8WHU - chains A and E of the 5 polymer chains in the assembly; structure by electron microscopy, 3.30 A resolution.

== Chain A ==
Protein: Spike glycoprotein
Organism: Severe acute respiratory syndrome coronavirus 2
UniProtKB: P0DTC2 (SPIKE_SARS2); aligned to UniProt positions 28-1208 over residues 28-1208
Chain sequence (1206 residues; numbered -2 to 1208; 5 numbers in that range are skipped by the numbering (no residue carries them; nothing is unmodelled there); the number before each row is that of its first residue; numbers below 1 keep their minus sign (Ala-2 is residue -2)):
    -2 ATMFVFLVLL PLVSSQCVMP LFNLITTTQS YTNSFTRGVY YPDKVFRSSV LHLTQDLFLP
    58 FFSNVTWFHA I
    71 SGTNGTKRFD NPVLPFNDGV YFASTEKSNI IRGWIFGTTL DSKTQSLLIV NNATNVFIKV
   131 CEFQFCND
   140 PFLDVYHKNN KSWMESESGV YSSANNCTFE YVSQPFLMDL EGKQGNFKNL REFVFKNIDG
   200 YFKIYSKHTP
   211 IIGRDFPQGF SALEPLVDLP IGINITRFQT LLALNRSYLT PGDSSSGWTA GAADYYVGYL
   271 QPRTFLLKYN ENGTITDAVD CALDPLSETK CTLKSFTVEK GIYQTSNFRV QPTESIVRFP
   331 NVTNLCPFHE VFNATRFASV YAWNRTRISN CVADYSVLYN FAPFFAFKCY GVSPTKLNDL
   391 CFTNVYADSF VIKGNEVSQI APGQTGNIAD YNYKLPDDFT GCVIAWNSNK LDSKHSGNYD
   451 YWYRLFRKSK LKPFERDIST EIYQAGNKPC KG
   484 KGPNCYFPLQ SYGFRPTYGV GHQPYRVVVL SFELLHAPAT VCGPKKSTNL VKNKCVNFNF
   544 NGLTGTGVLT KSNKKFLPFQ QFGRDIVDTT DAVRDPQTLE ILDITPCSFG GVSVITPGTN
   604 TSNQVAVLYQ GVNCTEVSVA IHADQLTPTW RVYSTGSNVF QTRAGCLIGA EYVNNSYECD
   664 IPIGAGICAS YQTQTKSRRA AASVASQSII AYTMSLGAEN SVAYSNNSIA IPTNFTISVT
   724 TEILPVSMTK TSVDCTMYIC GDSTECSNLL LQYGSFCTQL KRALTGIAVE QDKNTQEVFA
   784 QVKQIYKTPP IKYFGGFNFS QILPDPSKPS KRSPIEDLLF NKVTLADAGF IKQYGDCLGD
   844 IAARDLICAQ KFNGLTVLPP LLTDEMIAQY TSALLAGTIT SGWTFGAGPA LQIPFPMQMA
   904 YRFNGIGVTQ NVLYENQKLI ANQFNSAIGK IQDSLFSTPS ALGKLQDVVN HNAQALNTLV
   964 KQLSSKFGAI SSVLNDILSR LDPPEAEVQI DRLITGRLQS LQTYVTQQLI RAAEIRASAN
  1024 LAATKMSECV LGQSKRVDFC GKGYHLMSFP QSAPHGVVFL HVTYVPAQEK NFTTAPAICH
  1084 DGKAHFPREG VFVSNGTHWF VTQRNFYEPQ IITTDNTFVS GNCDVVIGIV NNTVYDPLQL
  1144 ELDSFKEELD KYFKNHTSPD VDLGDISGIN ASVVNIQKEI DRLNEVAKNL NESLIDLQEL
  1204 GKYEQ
Disordered / not traced: -2 to 22, 71-79, 140-157, 211-214, 247-262, 678-688, 1145-1208
Disulfide bonds: Cys131-Cys166, Cys291-Cys301, Cys336-Cys361, Cys379-Cys432, Cys391-Cys525, Cys480-Cys488, Cys538-Cys590, Cys617-Cys649, Cys662-Cys671, Cys738-Cys760, Cys743-Cys749, Cys840-Cys851, Cys1032-Cys1043, Cys1082-Cys1126
Covalent attachments: N-acetylglucosamine (NAG) linked to Asn61, Asn122, Asn165, Asn234, Asn282, Asn331, Asn343, Asn354, Asn616, Asn657, Asn709, Asn717, Asn801, Asn1074, Asn1098, Asn1134
Sequence notes: expression tag (-2 to 27); conflict Leu50 (Ser in P0DTC2), Phe127 (Val in P0DTC2), Ser157 (Phe in P0DTC2), 23 further conflict positions vs the reference (P0DTC2) not listed; variant Asp143 (Gly142 in P0DTC2), Ile212 (Leu in P0DTC2), Gly213 (Val in P0DTC2), His339 (Gly in P0DTC2), Phe371 (Ser in P0DTC2), Pro373 (Ser in P0DTC2), Phe375 (Ser in P0DTC2), Ala376 (Thr in P0DTC2), Asn405 (Asp in P0DTC2), Ser408 (Arg in P0DTC2), Asn417 (Lys in P0DTC2), His445 (Val in P0DTC2), Lys460 (Asn in P0DTC2), Asn477 (Ser in P0DTC2), Lys478 (Thr in P0DTC2), Lys484 (Glu in P0DTC2), Pro486 (Phe in P0DTC2), Arg498 (Gln in P0DTC2), Tyr501 (Asn in P0DTC2), His505 (Tyr in P0DTC2), Gly614 (Asp in P0DTC2), Tyr655 (His in P0DTC2), Lys679 (Asn in P0DTC2), Arg681 (Pro in P0DTC2), Lys764 (Asn in P0DTC2), Tyr796 (Asp in P0DTC2), His954 (Gln in P0DTC2), Lys969 (Asn in P0DTC2), Pro986 (Lys in P0DTC2), Pro987 (Val in P0DTC2)
Curated features (UniProtKB/Swiss-Prot):
  - region: Asn280 to Cys301 (Putative superantigen), Asn448, Tyr449, Tyr451, Tyr453 to Phe456 (Immunodominant HLA epitope recognized by the CD8+), Ser816 to Tyr837 (Fusion peptide 1), Lys835 to Phe855 (Fusion peptide 2), Asp1163 to Glu1202 (Heptad repeat 2)
  - site: Arg815, Ser816 (Cleavage)
  - glycosylation: Asn61 (N-linked (GlcNAc...) (hybrid) asparagine), Asn74 (N-linked (GlcNAc...) (complex) asparagine), Asn122 (N-linked (GlcNAc...) (hybrid) asparagine), Asn149 (N-linked (GlcNAc...) (complex) asparagine), Asn165 (N-linked (GlcNAc...) (complex) asparagine), Asn234 (N-linked (GlcNAc...) (high mannose) asparagine), Asn282 (N-linked (GlcNAc...) (complex) asparagine), Thr323 (O-linked (GalNAc) threonine), Ser325 (O-linked (HexNAc...) serine), Asn331 (N-linked (GlcNAc...) (complex) asparagine), Asn343 (N-linked (GlcNAc...) (complex) asparagine), Asn603 (N-linked (GlcNAc...) (hybrid) asparagine), Asn616 (N-linked (GlcNAc...) (complex) asparagine), Asn657 (N-linked (GlcNAc...) (complex) asparagine), Thr676 (O-linked (GlcNAc...) threonine), Thr678 (O-linked (GlcNAc...) threonine), Asn709 (N-linked (GlcNAc...) (high mannose) asparagine), Asn717 (N-linked (GlcNAc...) (hybrid) asparagine), Asn801 (N-linked (GlcNAc...) (hybrid) asparagine), Asn1074 (N-linked (GlcNAc...) (hybrid) asparagine) and 5 more in UniProt
Reported in the primary citation:
  - mutagenesis - N354Q, T356K, K403R, N417K/H505Y, H445V (3-fold), D450N (3-fold), W452L, L455F/F456L, K481N, K484A, P486F (3-fold): increased binding to Processed angiotensin-converting enzyme 2 (chain E)

== Chain E ==
Protein: Processed angiotensin-converting enzyme 2
Organism: Homo sapiens
UniProtKB: Q9BYF1 (ACE2_HUMAN); residues 19-615 here = UniProt positions 19-615
Chain sequence (597 residues; row label = number of the first residue in the row):
    19 STIEEQAKTF LDKFNHEAED LFYQSSLASW NYNTNITEEN VQNMNNAGDK WSAFLKEQST
    79 LAQMYPLQEI QNLTVKLQLQ ALQQNGSSVL SEDKSKRLNT ILNTMSTIYS TGKVCNPDNP
   139 QECLLLEPGL NEIMANSLDY NERLWAWESW RSEVGKQLRP LYEEYVVLKN EMARANHYED
   199 YGDYWRGDYE VNGVDGYDYS RGQLIEDVEH TFEEIKPLYE HLHAYVRAKL MNAYPSYISP
   259 IGCLPAHLLG DMWGRFWTNL YSLTVPFGQK PNIDVTDAMV DQAWDAQRIF KEAEKFFVSV
   319 GLPNMTQGFW ENSMLTDPGN VQKAVCHPTA WDLGKGDFRI LMCTKVTMDD FLTAHHEMGH
   379 IQYDMAYAAQ PFLLRNGANE GFHEAVGEIM SLSAATPKHL KSIGLLSPDF QEDNETEINF
   439 LLKQALTIVG TLPFTYMLEK WRWMVFKGEI PKDQWMKKWW EMKREIVGVV EPVPHDETYC
   499 DPASLFHVSN DYSFIRYYTR TLYQFQFQEA LCQAAKHEGP LHKCDISNST EAGQKLFNML
   559 RLGKSEPWTL ALENVVGAKN MNVRPLLNYF EPLFTWLKDQ NKNSFVGWST DWSPYAD
Disulfide bonds: Cys133-Cys141, Cys344-Cys361, Cys530-Cys542
Covalent attachments: N-acetylglucosamine (NAG) linked to Asn53, Asn90, Asn322, Asn546
Metal / ion sites: Zn2+ near His374 (its only coordinating residue here)
Curated features (UniProtKB/Swiss-Prot):
  - region (Interaction with SARS-CoV spike glycoprotein): Asp30 to Tyr41, Met82 to Pro84, Lys353 to Arg357
  - active site: Glu375 (Proton acceptor), His505 (Proton donor)
  - binding site (chloride): Arg169, Trp477, Lys481
  - binding site (substrate): Arg273, His345, Pro346, Tyr515
  - binding site (Zn(2+)): His374, His378, Glu402
  - glycosylation (N-linked (GlcNAc...) asparagine): Asn53, Asn90, Asn103, Asn322, Asn432, Asn546
  - mutagenesis: Ser19 (S19P: Increases slightly the interaction with RBD domain of SARS-CoV-2 spike protein), Gln24 to Lys26 (Slightly inhibits interaction with SARS-CoV spike glycoprotein), Gln24 (Q24T: Increases slightly the interaction with RBD domain of SARS-CoV-2 spike protein), Ala25 (A25V: Increases slightly the interaction with RBD domain of SARS-CoV-2 spike protein), Thr27 (T27Y: Increases slightly the interaction with RBD domain of SARS-CoV-2 spike protein. In sACE2.v2.2; increases interaction with RBD domain of SARS-CoV-2 spike protein ...), Leu29 (L29F: Increases slightly the interaction with RBD domain of SARS-CoV-2 spike protein), Lys31 (K31D: Abolishes interaction with SARS-CoV spike glycoprotein; K31Y: Increases slightly the interaction with RBD domain of SARS-CoV-2 spike protein), Asn33 (N33D: Increases slightly the interaction with RBD domain of SARS-CoV-2 spike protein), His34 (H34A: Increases slightly the interaction with RBD domain of SARS-CoV-2 spike protein), Glu37 (E37A: No effect on interaction with SARS-CoV spike glycoprotein), Asp38 (D38A: No effect on interaction with SARS-CoV spike glycoprotein), Leu39 (L39R: Increases slightly the interaction with RBD domain of SARS-CoV-2 spike protein), 48 further mutagenesis entries in UniProt

== Chain A / chain E interface ==
Residue-residue contacts (15; chain A residue first):
  Tyr449(A) - Asp38(E)
  Tyr449(A) - Lys353(E)
  Ala475(A) - Ser19(E)
  Asn477(A) - Ser19(E)
  Pro486(A) - Gln24(E)
  Asn487(A) - Gln24(E)
  Tyr489(A) - Gln24(E)  hydrogen bond
  Tyr489(A) - Thr27(E)  hydrogen bond
  Arg498(A) - Asp38(E)  salt bridge
  Arg498(A) - Tyr41(E)
  Arg498(A) - Lys353(E)
  Thr500(A) - Lys353(E)
  Thr500(A) - Gly354(E)
  Thr500(A) - Asp355(E)
  Tyr501(A) - Lys353(E)
Other interface residues (no listed pair), chain A (10 interface residues in all): Pro499
Other interface residues (no listed pair), chain E (10 interface residues in all): Gln325, Gly326

== Overview ==
The chain A/chain E interface involves 10 residues from each chain, with 2 hydrogen bonds and 1 salt bridge.
Polar pairs include Arg498(A)-Asp38(E), Tyr489(A)-Gln24(E) and Tyr489(A)-Thr27(E). The paper reports that
N354Q, T356K and K403R of chain A, among others, increase binding to Processed angiotensin-converting enzyme 2
(chain E); 11 substitutions were tested in all.
Here chain A is Spike glycoprotein (Severe acute respiratory syndrome coronavirus 2) and chain E is Processed
angiotensin-converting enzyme 2 (Homo sapiens). Entry 8WHU (Spike Trimer of BA.2.86 in complex with two
hACE2s) was determined by electron microscopy, deposited together with 8WHS and 8WHZ.
